PDB entry 8DAQ | electron microscopy, 4.35 A resolution (low resolution: residue-level contacts below are approximate; hydrogen-bond / salt-bridge calls are withheld) | chains A and D of the 8 polymer chains in the assembly

== Chain A ==
Protein: E1 envelope glycoprotein
Organism: Western equine encephalitis virus
UniProt: Q1W679 (Q1W679_WEEV); residues 1-438 here correspond to UniProt positions 798-1235 (UniProt number = residue number + 797)
Amino-acid sequence (438 residues; each row starts with the number of its first residue):
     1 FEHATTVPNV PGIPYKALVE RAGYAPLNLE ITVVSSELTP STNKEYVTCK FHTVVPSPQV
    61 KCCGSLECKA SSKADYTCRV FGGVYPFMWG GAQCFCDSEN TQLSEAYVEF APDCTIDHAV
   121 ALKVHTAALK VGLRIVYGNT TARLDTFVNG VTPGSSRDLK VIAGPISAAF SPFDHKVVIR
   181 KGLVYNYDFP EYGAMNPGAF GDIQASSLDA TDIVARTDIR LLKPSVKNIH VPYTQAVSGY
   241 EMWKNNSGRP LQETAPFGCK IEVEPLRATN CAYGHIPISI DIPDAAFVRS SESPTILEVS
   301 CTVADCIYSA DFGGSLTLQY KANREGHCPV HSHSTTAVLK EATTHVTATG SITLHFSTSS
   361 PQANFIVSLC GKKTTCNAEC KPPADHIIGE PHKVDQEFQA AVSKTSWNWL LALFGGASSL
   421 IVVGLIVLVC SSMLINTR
Disulfide bonds: Cys-49/Cys-114, Cys-62/Cys-94, Cys-63/Cys-96, Cys-68/Cys-78, Cys-259/Cys-271, Cys-301/Cys-376, Cys-306/Cys-380, Cys-328/Cys-370
Covalently attached groups: N-acetylglucosamine (NAG) linked to Asn-139

== Chain D ==
Protein: E2 envelope glycoprotein
Organism: Western equine encephalitis virus
UniProt: Q1W679 (Q1W679_WEEV); residues 5-419 here correspond to UniProt positions 321-735 (UniProt number = residue number + 316)
Amino-acid sequence (415 residues; numbered 5 to 419; the number before each row is that of its first residue):
     5 ITDDFTLTSP YLGFCPYCRH SAPCFSPIKI ENVWDESDDG SIRIQVSAQF GYNQAGTADV
    65 TKFRYMSYDH DHDIKEDSME KLAISTSGPC RRLGHKGYFL LAQCPPGDSV TVSITSGASE
   125 NSCTVEKKIR RKFVGREEYL FPPVHGKLVK CHVYDHLKET SAGYITMHRP GPHAYKSYLE
   185 EASGEVYIKP PSGKNVTYEC KCGDYSTGIV STRTKMNGCT KAKQCIAYKR DQTKWVFNSP
   245 DLIRHTDHSV QGKLHIPFRL TPTVCPVPLA HTPTVTKWFK GITLHLTATR PTLLTTRKLG
   305 LRADATAEWI TGTTSRNFSV GREGLEYVWG NHEPVRVWAQ ESAPGDPHGW PHEIIIHYYH
   365 RHPVYTVIVL CGVALAILVG TASSAACIAK ARRDCLTPYA LAPNATVPTA LAVLC
Disulfide bonds: Cys-19/Cys-127, Cys-22/Cys-28, Cys-94/Cys-108, Cys-155/Cys-269, Cys-204/Cys-229, Cys-206/Cys-223
Covalently attached groups: N-acetylglucosamine (NAG) linked to Asn-199

== How chain A and chain D interact ==
Contacting residue pairs - 10 pairs, chain A then chain D:
  Asp-218(A) / His-275(D)
  Asp-218(A) / Thr-278(D)
  Arg-220(A) / His-275(D)
  Arg-220(A) / Thr-276(D)
  Ser-225(A) / Val-148(D)
  Ser-225(A) / His-149(D)
  His-230(A) / Val-148(D)
  His-230(A) / His-149(D)
  Thr-234(A) / His-275(D)
  Met-242(A) / Thr-317(D)
Also at the interface, not in a pair above, chain A (11 interface residues in all): Leu-222, Lys-223, Pro-232, Gln-235, Ala-236
Also at the interface, not in a pair above, chain D (8 interface residues in all): Gly-150, Pro-277

== In short ==
Chain A and chain D form an interface of 11 and 8 residues respectively. Covalently linked
N-acetylglucosamine: at Asn-139(A). Covalently linked N-acetylglucosamine: at Asn-199(D).
Chain A is E1 envelope glycoprotein and chain D is E2 envelope glycoprotein, both from Western equine
encephalitis virus; the structure, CryoEM structure of Western equine encephalitis virus VLP, was determined
by electron microscopy, deposited together with 8DAN and 8SQN.
